1ZAX - chains A and Z of the 7 polymer chains in the assembly; structure by X-ray diffraction, 2.10 A resolution.

[Chain A]
Protein: 50S ribosomal protein L10
Source organism: Thermotoga maritima
UniProtKB: P29394 (RL10_THEMA); residue numbers follow UniProt; this construct covers 1-179
Sequence (180 residues; each row starts with the number of its first residue; numbering starts at 0):
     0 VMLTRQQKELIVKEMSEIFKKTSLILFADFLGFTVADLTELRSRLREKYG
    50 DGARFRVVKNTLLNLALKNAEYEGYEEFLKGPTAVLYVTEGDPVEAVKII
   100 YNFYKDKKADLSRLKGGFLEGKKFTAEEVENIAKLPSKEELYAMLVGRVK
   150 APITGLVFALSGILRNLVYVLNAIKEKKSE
Not modelled in the structure: 0-3, 178-179
Differences from the reference sequence: cloning artifact (0)

[Chain Z]
Protein: 50S ribosomal protein L7/L12
Source organism: Thermotoga maritima
Notes: fragment: N-terminal domain
UniProtKB: P29396 (RL7_THEMA); numbering as in UniProt (aligned over 1-30)
Sequence (30 residues; row label = number of the first residue in the row):
     1 MTIDEIIEAIEKLTVSELAELVKKLEDKFG
Not modelled in the structure: 1

[Chain A / chain Z interface]
Residue-residue contacts (10; chain A residue first):
  I162(A) with V15(Z), hydrophobic; L18(Z), hydrophobic
  L163(A) with L18(Z), hydrophobic
  N165(A) with V22(Z)
  L166(A) with V22(Z), hydrophobic; L25(Z), hydrophobic
  V169(A) with E26(Z); F29(Z), hydrophobic
  A172(A) with F29(Z), hydrophobic
  K176(A) with F29(Z)
Interface residues without a listed pair, chain A (9 interface residues in all): L170, I173
Interface residues without a listed pair, chain Z (7 interface residues in all): K28

[In short]
The interface between chain A and chain Z involves 9 residues on one side and 7 on the other.
Chain A is 50S ribosomal protein L10 and chain Z is 50S ribosomal protein L7/L12, both from Thermotoga
maritima; the structure, Ribosomal Protein L10-L12(NTD) Complex, Space Group P212121, Form B, was determined
by X-ray diffraction, deposited together with 1ZAV and 1ZAW.
